Entry 4GJR (X-ray diffraction, 1.85 A resolution); this record covers chains B and H of the 6 polymer chains in the assembly.

Chain B:
Protein: Hax3
Source organism: Xanthomonas campestris pv. armoraciae
Notes: fragment: TAL effector
UniProtKB: Q3ZD72 (Q3ZD72_XANCA); residue numbers follow UniProt; this construct covers 231-720
Amino-acid sequence (499 residues; numbered 230 to 728; the number before each row is that of its first residue):
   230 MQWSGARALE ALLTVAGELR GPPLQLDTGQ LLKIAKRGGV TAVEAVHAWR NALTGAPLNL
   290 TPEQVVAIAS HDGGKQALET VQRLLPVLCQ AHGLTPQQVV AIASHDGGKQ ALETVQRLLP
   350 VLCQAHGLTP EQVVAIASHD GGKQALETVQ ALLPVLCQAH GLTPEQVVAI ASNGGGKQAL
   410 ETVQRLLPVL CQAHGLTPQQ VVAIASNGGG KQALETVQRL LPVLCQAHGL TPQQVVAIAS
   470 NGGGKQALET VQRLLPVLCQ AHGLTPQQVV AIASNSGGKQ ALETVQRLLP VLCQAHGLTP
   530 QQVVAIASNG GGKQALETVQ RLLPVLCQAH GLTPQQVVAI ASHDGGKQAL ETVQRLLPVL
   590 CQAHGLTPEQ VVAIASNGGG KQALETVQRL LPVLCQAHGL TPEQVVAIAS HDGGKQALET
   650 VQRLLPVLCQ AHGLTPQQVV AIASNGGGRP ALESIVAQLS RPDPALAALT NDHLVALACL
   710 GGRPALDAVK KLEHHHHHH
Disordered / not traced: 230, 693-696, 722-728
Sequence notes: expression tag (230, 721-728); engineered mutation His300 (Asn in Q3ZD72), Asp301 (Ile in Q3ZD72), His368 (Asn in Q3ZD72), Asp369 (Ile in Q3ZD72), Asn402 (His in Q3ZD72), Gly403 (Asp in Q3ZD72), Asn436 (His in Q3ZD72), Gly437 (Asp in Q3ZD72), Asn470 (His in Q3ZD72), Gly471 (Asp in Q3ZD72), Gly539 (Ser in Q3ZD72), His572 (Asn in Q3ZD72), Asp573 (Ser in Q3ZD72), Asn606 (His in Q3ZD72), Gly607 (Asp in Q3ZD72), His640 (Asn in Q3ZD72), Asp641 (Ile in Q3ZD72)

Chain H:
Molecule: 17-nt DNA strand
Sequence (17 nucleotides; numbered -1 to 15; the number before each row is that of its first residue; numbers below 1 keep their minus sign (DA-1 is residue -1)):
    -1 AGGGAGGTAG AGGGACA

Interface between chain B and chain H:
Residue-residue contacts (7):
  Lys262(B) with DG8(H), salt bridge to the phosphate
  Lys265(B) with DA9(H), salt bridge to the phosphate
  Arg266(B) with DA9(H), base contact; DG10(H), hydrogen bond to the base; DG11(H), base contact
  Asp301(B) with DG11(H), base contact
  His334(B) with DA7(H), phosphate contact
Also at the interface, not in a pair above, chain B (9 interface residues in all): Asp335, His368, Asp369, Asn436
Also at the interface, not in a pair above, chain H (7 interface residues in all): DG4, DT6

Overview:
9 residues of chain B and 7 residues of chain H are in contact, with 1 hydrogen bond and 2 salt bridges. Polar
contacts include Arg266(B)-DG10(H), Lys262(B)-DG8(H) and Lys265(B)-DA9(H).
Here chain B is Hax3 (Xanthomonas campestris pv. armoraciae) and chain H is a 17-nt DNA strand. Entry 4GJR
(Crystal structure of the TAL effector dHax3 bound to methylated dsDNA) was determined by X-ray diffraction.
